PDB entry 3HOU | X-ray diffraction, 3.20 A resolution | chains B and J of the 15 polymer chains in the assembly

# Chain B
Protein: DNA-directed RNA polymerase II subunit RPB2
From: Saccharomyces cerevisiae
Notes: EC 2.7.7.6
UniProtKB: P08518 (RPB2_YEAST); numbering as in UniProt (aligned over 1-1224)
Chain sequence (1224 residues; each row starts with the number of its first residue):
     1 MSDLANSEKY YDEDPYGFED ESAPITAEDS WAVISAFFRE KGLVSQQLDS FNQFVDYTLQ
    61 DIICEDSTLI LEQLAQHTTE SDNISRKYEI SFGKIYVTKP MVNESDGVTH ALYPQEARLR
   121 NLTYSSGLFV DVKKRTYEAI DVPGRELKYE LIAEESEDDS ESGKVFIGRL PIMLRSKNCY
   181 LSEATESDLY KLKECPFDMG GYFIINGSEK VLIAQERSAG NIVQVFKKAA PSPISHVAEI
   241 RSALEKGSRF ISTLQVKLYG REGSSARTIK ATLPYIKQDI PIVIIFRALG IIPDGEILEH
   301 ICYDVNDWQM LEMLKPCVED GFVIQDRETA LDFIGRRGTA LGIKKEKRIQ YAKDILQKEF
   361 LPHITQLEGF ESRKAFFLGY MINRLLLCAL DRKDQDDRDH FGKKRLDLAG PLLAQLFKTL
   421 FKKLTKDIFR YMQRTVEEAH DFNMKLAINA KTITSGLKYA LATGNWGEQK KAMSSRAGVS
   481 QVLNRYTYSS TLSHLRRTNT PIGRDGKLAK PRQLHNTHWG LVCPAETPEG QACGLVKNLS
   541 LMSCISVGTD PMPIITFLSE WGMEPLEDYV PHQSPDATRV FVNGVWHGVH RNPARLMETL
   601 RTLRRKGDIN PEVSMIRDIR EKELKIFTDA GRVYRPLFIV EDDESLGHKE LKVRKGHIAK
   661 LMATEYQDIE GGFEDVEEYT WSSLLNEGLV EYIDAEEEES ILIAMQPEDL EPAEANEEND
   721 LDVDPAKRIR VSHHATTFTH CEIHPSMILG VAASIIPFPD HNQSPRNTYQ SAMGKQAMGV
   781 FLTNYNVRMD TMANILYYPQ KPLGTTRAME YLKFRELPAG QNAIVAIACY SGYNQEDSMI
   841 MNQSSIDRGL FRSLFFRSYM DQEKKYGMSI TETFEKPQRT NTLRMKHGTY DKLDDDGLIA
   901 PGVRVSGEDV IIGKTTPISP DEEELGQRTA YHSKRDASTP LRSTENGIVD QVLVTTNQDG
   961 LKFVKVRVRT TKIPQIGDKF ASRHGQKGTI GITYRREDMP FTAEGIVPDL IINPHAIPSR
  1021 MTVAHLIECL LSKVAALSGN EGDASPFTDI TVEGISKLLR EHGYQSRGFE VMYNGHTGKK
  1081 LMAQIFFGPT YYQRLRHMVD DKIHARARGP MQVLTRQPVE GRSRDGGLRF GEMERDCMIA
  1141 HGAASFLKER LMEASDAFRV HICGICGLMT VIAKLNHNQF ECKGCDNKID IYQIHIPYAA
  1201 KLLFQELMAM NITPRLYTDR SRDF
Disordered / not traced: 1-19, 71-89, 135-163, 337-344, 438-445, 471, 503-507, 669-677, 716-721, 881-883, 920-932
Metal / ion sites: Zn2+: Cys1163, Cys1166, Cys1182, Cys1185

# Chain J
Protein: DNA-directed RNA polymerases I, II, and III subunit RPABC5
From: Saccharomyces cerevisiae
Notes: EC 2.7.7.6
UniProtKB: P22139 (RPAB5_YEAST); numbering as in UniProt (aligned over 1-70)
Chain sequence (70 residues; numbered 1 to 70; the number before each row is that of its first residue):
     1 MIVPVRCFSC GKVVGDKWES YLNLLQEDEL DEGTALSRLG LKRYCCRRMI LTHVDLIEKF
    61 LRYNPLEKRD
Disordered / not traced: 66-70
Metal / ion sites: Zn2+: Cys7, Cys10, Cys45, Cys46
Swiss-Prot annotation at these positions:
  - binding site (Zn(2+)): Cys7, Cys10, Cys45, Cys46
  - cross-link: Lys59 (Glycyl lysine isopeptide (Lys-Gly) (interchain with G-Cter in ubiquitin))

# Interface between chain B and chain J
Pairs across the interface (64):
  Glu186(B) with Arg62(J), salt bridge
  Tyr190(B) with Lys59(J); Arg62(J); Tyr63(J)
  Lys193(B) with Tyr63(J)
  Cys195(B) with Tyr63(J)
  Pro196(B) with Tyr63(J)
  Val780(B) with Leu56(J), hydrophobic
  Thr783(B) with Phe60(J); Tyr63(J), hydrogen bond
  Asn784(B) with Tyr63(J), hydrogen bond (backbone-side chain)
  Tyr785(B) with Met1(J); Phe60(J), hydrophobic
  Ile795(B) with Met1(J), hydrophobic
  Tyr797(B) with Met1(J)
  Tyr798(B) with Pro4(J), hydrophobic; Phe8(J), hydrophobic
  Pro799(B) with Met1(J); Val54(J)
  Gln800(B) with Arg48(J); Met49(J); Thr52(J)
  Lys801(B) with Leu51(J); Thr52(J), hydrogen bond (backbone-backbone); Val54(J)
  Arg815(B) with Val54(J)
  Glu816(B) with Val54(J); Leu56(J)
  Leu817(B) with Leu56(J), hydrophobic
  Gln821(B) with Phe8(J)
  Asn822(B) with Arg48(J), hydrogen bond (backbone-side chain); Thr52(J)
  Ile824(B) with Ser9(J); Tyr44(J), hydrophobic; Arg48(J)
  Ser845(B) with Phe8(J), hydrogen bond (side chain-backbone)
  Arg848(B) with Cys7(J); Phe8(J), hydrogen bond (side chain-backbone); Ser9(J), hydrogen bond (side chain-backbone); Gly11(J)
  Gly849(B) with Phe8(J)
  Leu850(B) with Phe8(J)
  Arg996(B) with Ser9(J); Cys10(J), hydrogen bond (side chain-backbone)
  Glu1004(B) with Lys42(J), salt bridge; Arg43(J)
  Ile1006(B) with Tyr44(J); Cys45(J), hydrophobic
  Val1007(B) with Ser9(J)
  Asp1009(B) with Ser9(J), hydrogen bond; Arg48(J), salt bridge
  Lys1033(B) with Tyr44(J)
  Ala1035(B) with Leu51(J)
  Ala1036(B) with Tyr44(J), hydrophobic; Arg47(J); Leu51(J)
  Leu1037(B) with Arg47(J)
  Ser1038(B) with Gly33(J)
  Gly1039(B) with Glu32(J); Gly33(J); Leu51(J)
  Tyr1064(B) with Tyr44(J)
  Glu1070(B) with Tyr44(J), hydrogen bond
  Phe1087(B) with Tyr44(J)
Also at the interface, not in a pair above, chain B (48 interface residues in all): Ser187, Glu194, Leu796, Leu803, Pro818, Asn842, Ser844, Gly1088, Pro1089

# In short
Chain B and chain J form an interface of 48 and 24 residues respectively, with 10 hydrogen bonds and 3 salt
bridges. Polar pairs include Glu186(B)-Arg62(J), Glu1004(B)-Lys42(J) and Asp1009(B)-Arg48(J). Curated
annotation (UniProt) lists 4 Zn2+-binding residues on chain J.
Chain B is DNA-directed RNA polymerase II subunit RPB2 and chain J is DNA-directed RNA polymerases I, II, and
III subunit RPABC5, both from Saccharomyces cerevisiae; the structure, Complete RNA polymerase II elongation
complex I with a T-U mismatch, was determined by X-ray diffraction (same publication as 3HOV, 3HOW, 3HOX, 3HOY
and 3HOZ).
